6R8U - chains A and D of the 4 polymer chains in the assembly; structure by electron microscopy, 3.00 A resolution.

Chain A (and D):
Name: Glucose-1-phosphate adenylyltransferase
Source organism: Escherichia coli
Notes: EC 2.7.7.27; chain D of this document is another copy of the same molecule, construct and numbering; everything in this record applies to it too
UniProtKB: P0A6V1 (GLGC_ECOLI); residues 1-431 here = UniProt positions 1-431
Amino-acid sequence (431 residues; row label = number of the first residue in the row):
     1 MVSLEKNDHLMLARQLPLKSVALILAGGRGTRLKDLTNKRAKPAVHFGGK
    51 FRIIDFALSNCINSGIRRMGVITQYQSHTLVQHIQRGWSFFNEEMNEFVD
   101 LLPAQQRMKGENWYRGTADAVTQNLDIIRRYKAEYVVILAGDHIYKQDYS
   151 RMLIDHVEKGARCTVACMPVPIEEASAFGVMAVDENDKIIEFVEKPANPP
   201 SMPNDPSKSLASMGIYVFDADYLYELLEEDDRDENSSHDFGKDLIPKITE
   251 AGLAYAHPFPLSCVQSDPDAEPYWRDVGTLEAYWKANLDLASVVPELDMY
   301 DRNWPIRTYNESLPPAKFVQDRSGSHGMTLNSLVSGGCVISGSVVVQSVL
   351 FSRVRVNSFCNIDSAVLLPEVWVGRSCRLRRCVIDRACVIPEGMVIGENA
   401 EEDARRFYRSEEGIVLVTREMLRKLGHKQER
Unresolved in the structure: 1-6
Ligand contacts: adenosine monophosphate (AMP): Lys39, Arg40, Ala44, His46, Arg52, Thr79, Glu370, Arg386, Ala387, Arg419
UniProt features mapped onto this chain:
  - binding site (beta-D-fructose 1,6-bisphosphate): Lys39, Arg419 to Arg423, Gln429 to Arg431
  - binding site (AMP): Arg40, His46, Arg52, Arg130, Glu370, Arg386
  - binding site (alpha-D-glucose 1-phosphate): Tyr114, Gly179, Glu194, Lys195, Ser212
  - site (Could play a key role in the communication between the regulatory and the substrate sites): Gln74, Trp113
  - natural variant: Ala44 (A44T: In SG14 mutant), Arg67 (R67C: In CL1136 mutant), Pro295 (P295S: In SG5 mutant), Gly336 (G336D: In 618 mutant)
  - mutagenesis: Lys39 (K39E: The level of activation by pyridoxal phosphate and fructose-1,6-phosphate is only approximately 2-fold compared to activation of 15- to 28-fold respectively, for the wild-type ...), Gln74 (Q74A: Insensitive to activation by fructose-1,6-bisphosphate, but still binds fructose-1,6-bisphosphate with similar affinity as the wild-type ...), Trp113 (W113A: Insensitive to activation by fructose-1,6-bisphosphate, but still binds fructose-1,6-bisphosphate, with similar affinity as the wild-type ...), Tyr114 (Y114F: Shows a decrease of affinity for the substrates and less than 2-fold activation by fructose 1,6-bisphosphate in the ADP-glucose synthesis direction ...), Lys195 (K195E/I/H/R: Decrease of the affinity for alpha-D-glucose 1-phosphate, but no loss in adenylyltransferase activity ...)
What the authors report for this chain:
  - binding site for adenosine monophosphate: Arg40, His46, Thr79, Arg130, Arg386
  - conformationally variable residues (loop rearrangement, side-chain flip): Arg29, Ala104 to Gly116
  - contacts within the chain: Arg29-Thr37, Gln74-Trp113, Ala104-Asn112, Gln106-Glu111 (hydrogen bond), Tyr114-Asn124 (hydrogen bond), Leu102-Tyr114 (backbone contact), Pro103-Tyr114 (backbone contact), Ala104-Tyr114 (backbone contact)
  - self-association interface (contacts with another copy of this molecule); pairs are residue here / residue on that copy: Gln105-His78, Arg107-Asn38
  - mutagenesis - P103A, W113A, Y114A, R130A: increased catalytic activity on adenosine monophosphate (citing earlier work)
  - mutagenesis - Y114A: decreased catalytic activity on FBP (citing earlier work)
  - mutagenesis - Q105A: decreased binding to adenosine monophosphate (citing earlier work)
  - mutagenesis - R40A: decreased binding to ATP (citing earlier work)
  - mutagenesis - P103A, W113A, Y114A: increased catalytic activity on AMP (citing earlier work)
  - catalytic residues: Arg32, Lys42, Lys195 (by similarity / conservation)

Chain A / chain D interface:
Residue-residue contacts (37; chain A residue first):
  Leu10(A) - Ala13(D)
  Leu10(A) - Ile154(D)  hydrophobic
  Leu10(A) - Glu158(D)
  Met11(A) - Ser150(D)
  Ala13(A) - Leu10(D)
  Ala13(A) - Arg14(D)
  Arg14(A) - Ala13(D)
  Arg14(A) - Arg14(D)
  Arg14(A) - Asn63(D)  hydrogen bond (side chain-backbone)
  Arg14(A) - Ser64(D)
  Arg14(A) - Ser150(D)  hydrogen bond
  Asn63(A) - Arg14(D)  hydrogen bond (backbone-side chain)
  Ser64(A) - Arg14(D)
  Gly65(A) - Arg14(D)
  Arg67(A) - Arg67(D)
  Phe90(A) - Asn92(D)
  Asn92(A) - Phe90(D)
  Asn92(A) - Arg307(D)
  Glu94(A) - Pro305(D)
  Glu94(A) - Arg307(D)  salt bridge
  Glu94(A) - Asn310(D)  hydrogen bond
  Met95(A) - Pro305(D)  hydrophobic
  Met95(A) - Ile306(D)
  Met95(A) - Arg307(D)
  Asn96(A) - Arg302(D)  hydrogen bond (side chain-backbone)
  Ser150(A) - Met11(D)
  Ser150(A) - Arg14(D)  hydrogen bond
  Ile154(A) - Leu10(D)  hydrophobic
  Glu158(A) - Leu10(D)
  Arg302(A) - Asn96(D)  hydrogen bond (backbone-side chain)
  Pro305(A) - Glu94(D)
  Pro305(A) - Met95(D)  hydrophobic
  Ile306(A) - Met95(D)
  Arg307(A) - Asn92(D)
  Arg307(A) - Glu94(D)  salt bridge
  Arg307(A) - Met95(D)
  Asn310(A) - Glu94(D)  hydrogen bond
Interface residues without a listed pair, chain A (24 interface residues in all): Gln15, Asp148, Arg151
Interface residues without a listed pair, chain D (24 interface residues in all): Gln15, Gly65, Asp148, Arg151

Overview:
Chain A and chain D each contribute 24 residues to their interface; the contacts include 8 hydrogen bonds and
2 salt bridges. Polar contacts include Glu94(A)-Arg307(D), Arg14(A)-Asn63(D) and Arg14(A)-Ser150(D). The paper
reports catalytic residues Arg32(A), Lys42(A) and Lys195(A); P103A, W113A and Y114A of chain A, among others,
increase catalytic activity on adenosine monophosphate; 6 substitutions were tested in all.
Both chains are Glucose-1-phosphate adenylyltransferase (Escherichia coli). Entry 6R8U (Escherichia coli
AGPase in complex with AMP) was determined by electron microscopy (same publication as 6R8B).
